PDB entry 6EC3 | X-ray diffraction, 3.35 A resolution | chain A

[Chain A]
Protein: Methyltransferase domain-containing protein
From: Micromonospora carbonacea
Reference sequence: A0A1C5AE13 (A0A1C5AE13_9ACTN); numbering as in UniProt (aligned over 1-450)
Sequence (471 residues; each row starts with the number of its first residue; numbers below 1 keep their minus sign (Met-20 is residue -20)):
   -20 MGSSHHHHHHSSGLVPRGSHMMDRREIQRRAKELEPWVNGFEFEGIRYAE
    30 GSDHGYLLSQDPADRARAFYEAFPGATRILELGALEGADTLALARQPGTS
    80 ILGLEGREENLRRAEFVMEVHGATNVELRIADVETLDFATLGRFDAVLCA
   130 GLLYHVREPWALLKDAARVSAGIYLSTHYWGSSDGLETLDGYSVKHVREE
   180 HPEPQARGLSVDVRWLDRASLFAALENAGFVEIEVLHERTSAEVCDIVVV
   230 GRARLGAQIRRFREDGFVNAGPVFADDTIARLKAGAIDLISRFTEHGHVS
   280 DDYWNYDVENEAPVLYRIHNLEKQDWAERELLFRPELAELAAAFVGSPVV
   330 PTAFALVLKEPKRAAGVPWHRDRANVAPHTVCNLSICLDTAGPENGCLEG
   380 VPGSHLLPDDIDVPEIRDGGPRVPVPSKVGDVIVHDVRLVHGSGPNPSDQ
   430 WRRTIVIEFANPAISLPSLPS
Disordered / not traced: -20 to -14, -6 to 0, 30-39, 149, 173-194, 218, 286, 443-450
Sequence notes: expression tag (-20 to 0); variant His100 (Asn in A0A1C5AE13), Thr219 (Lys in A0A1C5AE13), Ala232 (Thr in A0A1C5AE13), Ser444 (Ala in A0A1C5AE13)
Ion coordination: Ni2+ site 1: His-11 (shared with 3 residues of chain B); Ni2+ site 2: His349, Asp351, His420
From the paper describing this entry:
  - Ni2+ coordination: His-11, His349, Asp351, His420
  - binding site for bis-tris buffer: Lys338, Arg431 (by similarity / conservation)
  - contacts within the chain: Arg122-Glu318 (salt bridge), Glu211-Arg239 (salt bridge)

[Summary]
His349, Asp351 and His420 form the Ni2+ site 2. From the paper: a binding site for bis-tris buffer at Lys338
and Arg431; Ni2+ coordination by His-11, His349 and Asp351 among others.
Chain A is Methyltransferase domain-containing protein (Micromonospora carbonacea); the structure, Crystal
Structure of EvdMO1, was determined by X-ray diffraction, deposited together with 5T38 and 5T39.
